1H74 - chains A and B; structure by X-ray diffraction, 1.90 A resolution.

Chain A (and B):
Molecule: Homoserine kinase
From: Methanococcus jannaschii
Notes: EC 2.7.1.39; chain B of this document is another copy of the same molecule, construct and numbering; everything in this record applies to it too
Reference sequence: Q58504 (KHSE_METJA); residues 5-300 here correspond to UniProt positions 1-296 (UniProt number = residue number - 4)
Chain sequence (296 residues; each row starts with the number of its first residue):
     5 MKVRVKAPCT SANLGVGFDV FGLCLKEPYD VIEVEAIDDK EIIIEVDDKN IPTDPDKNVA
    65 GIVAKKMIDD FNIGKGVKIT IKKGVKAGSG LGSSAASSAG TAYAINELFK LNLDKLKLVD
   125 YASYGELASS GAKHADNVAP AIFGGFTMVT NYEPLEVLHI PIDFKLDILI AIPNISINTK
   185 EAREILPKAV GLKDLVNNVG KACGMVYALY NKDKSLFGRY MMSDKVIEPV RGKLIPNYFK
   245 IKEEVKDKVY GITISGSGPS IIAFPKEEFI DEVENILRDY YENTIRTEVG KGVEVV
Small-molecule neighbours:
  - ADP (adenosine-5'-diphosphate): N54, I55, P56, K61, N62, V63, I85, K87, K90, A91, G92, G94, G96, S97, S98, A99, S101, E130, S133, I181, N182, T183
  - isoleucine (ILE): A16, N17, F22, D23, H138, D140, N141, T183, R187, R235, G260, S261
Curated features (UniProtKB/Swiss-Prot):
  - binding site (ATP): K90 to A100

Interface between chain A and chain B:
Residue-residue contacts (62; chain A residue first):
  V20(A) - V203(B)
  F22(A) - L196(B)  hydrophobic
  F22(A) - V200(B)  hydrophobic
  D23(A) - V200(B)
  V24(A) - V200(B)
  V24(A) - G204(B)
  F25(A) - C207(B)  hydrophobic
  M152(A) - C207(B)  hydrophobic
  M152(A) - Y211(B)  hydrophobic
  T154(A) - G204(B)
  T154(A) - K205(B)  hydrogen bond (backbone-side chain)
  T154(A) - Y224(B)  hydrogen bond
  N155(A) - K205(B)  hydrogen bond
  E160(A) - R223(B)  salt bridge
  E160(A) - Y224(B)  hydrogen bond
  L162(A) - G208(B)
  L162(A) - Y211(B)  hydrophobic
  H163(A) - Y211(B)
  L190(A) - L196(B)  hydrophobic
  P191(A) - L196(B)
  K192(A) - G195(B)
  K192(A) - L196(B)
  A193(A) - V194(B)
  V194(A) - A193(B)
  V194(A) - V194(B)  hydrogen bond (backbone-backbone)
  G195(A) - K192(B)
  L196(A) - L190(B)  hydrophobic
  L196(A) - P191(B)
  L196(A) - K192(B)  hydrogen bond (backbone-backbone)
  L199(A) - L199(B)  hydrophobic
  L199(A) - N202(B)
  V200(A) - F22(B)  hydrophobic
  V200(A) - D23(B)
  V200(A) - V24(B)
  N202(A) - L199(B)
  V203(A) - V20(B)
  V203(A) - V203(B)  hydrophobic
  V203(A) - A206(B)  hydrophobic
  G204(A) - V24(B)
  G204(A) - T154(B)
  K205(A) - T154(B)  hydrogen bond (side chain-backbone)
  K205(A) - N155(B)  hydrogen bond
  A206(A) - V203(B)  hydrophobic
  A206(A) - C207(B)  hydrophobic
  C207(A) - F25(B)  hydrophobic
  C207(A) - M152(B)  hydrophobic
  C207(A) - A206(B)
  C207(A) - C207(B)
  C207(A) - V210(B)  hydrophobic
  G208(A) - L162(B)
  V210(A) - C207(B)  hydrophobic
  V210(A) - V210(B)  hydrophobic
  Y211(A) - L162(B)  hydrophobic
  Y211(A) - H163(B)
  Y211(A) - Y214(B)
  Y214(A) - Y211(B)
  Y214(A) - Y214(B)  hydrophobic
  Y214(A) - N215(B)  hydrogen bond
  N215(A) - Y214(B)  hydrogen bond
  R223(A) - E160(B)  salt bridge
  Y224(A) - T154(B)  hydrogen bond
  Y224(A) - E160(B)  hydrogen bond
Other interface residues (no listed pair), chain A (36 interface residues in all): I164, L220, I231
Other interface residues (no listed pair), chain B (38 interface residues in all): I164, D198, L220, V230, I231

Overview:
36 residues of chain A face 38 of chain B across their interface; the contacts include 12 hydrogen bonds and 2
salt bridges. Polar contacts include E160(A)-R223(B), T154(A)-K205(B) and T154(A)-Y224(B). Ligands of chain A:
isoleucine and ADP. UniProt lists 11 ATP-binding residues on chain A.
Chain A and chain B are both Homoserine kinase (Methanococcus jannaschii); the structure, Crystal structure of
homoserine kinase complexed with ile, was determined by X-ray diffraction (same publication as 1H72 and 1H73).
